PDB entry 2YZD | X-ray diffraction, 2.24 A resolution | chains A and B of the 4 polymer chains in the assembly

== Chain A (and B) ==
Molecule: Uricase
From: Arthrobacter globiformis
Notes: EC 1.7.3.3; chain B of this document is another copy of the same molecule, construct and numbering; everything in this record applies to it too
Chain sequence (302 residues; numbered 1 to 302; the number before each row is that of its first residue):
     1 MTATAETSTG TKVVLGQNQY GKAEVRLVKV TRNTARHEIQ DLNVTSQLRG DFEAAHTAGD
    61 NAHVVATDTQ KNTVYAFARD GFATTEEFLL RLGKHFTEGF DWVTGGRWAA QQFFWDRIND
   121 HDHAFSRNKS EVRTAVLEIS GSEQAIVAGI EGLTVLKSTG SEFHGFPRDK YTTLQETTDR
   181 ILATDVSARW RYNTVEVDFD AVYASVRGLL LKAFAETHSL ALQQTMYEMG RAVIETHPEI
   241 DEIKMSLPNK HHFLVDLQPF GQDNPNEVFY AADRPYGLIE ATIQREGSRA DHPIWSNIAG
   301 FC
Unresolved in the structure: 1-10, 298-302
Residues lining bound ligands:
  - 8-azaxanthine (AZA), molecule 1: Tyr20, Val64, Ala66, Thr67, Asp68
  - 8-azaxanthine (AZA), molecule 2: Phe163, Leu174, Arg180, Ala221, Leu222, Gln223, Asn249

== How chain A and chain B interact ==
Pairs across the interface (110; chain A residue first):
  Arg26(A) - Phe269(B)
  Arg26(A) - Tyr270(B)
  Arg26(A) - Ala271(B)  hydrogen bond (backbone-backbone)
  Leu27(A) - Val268(B)  hydrophobic
  Leu27(A) - Phe269(B)
  Val28(A) - His252(B)
  Val28(A) - Glu267(B)
  Val28(A) - Val268(B)
  Val28(A) - Phe269(B)  hydrogen bond (backbone-backbone)
  Lys29(A) - Glu267(B)  salt bridge
  Val30(A) - Ser158(B)
  Val30(A) - Glu267(B)  hydrogen bond (backbone-backbone)
  Val30(A) - Phe269(B)  hydrophobic
  Arg32(A) - Ser158(B)  hydrogen bond (side chain-backbone)
  Arg32(A) - Thr159(B)
  Arg32(A) - Asp179(B)  salt bridge
  Arg32(A) - Asn266(B)
  His37(A) - Ser158(B)  hydrogen bond
  His37(A) - Thr159(B)
  Asn72(A) - Phe260(B)
  Tyr75(A) - Val255(B)  hydrophobic
  Tyr75(A) - Val268(B)  hydrophobic
  Tyr75(A) - Phe269(B)
  Tyr75(A) - Tyr270(B)
  Ala76(A) - Phe260(B)  hydrophobic
  Ala76(A) - Gln262(B)
  Ala78(A) - Val268(B)
  Arg79(A) - Leu257(B)
  Arg79(A) - Gln262(B)
  Arg79(A) - Asp263(B)  salt bridge
  Arg79(A) - Pro265(B)
  Arg79(A) - Glu267(B)  salt bridge
  Arg79(A) - Val268(B)
  Trp115(A) - Thr154(B)
  Trp115(A) - Val155(B)
  Trp115(A) - Leu156(B)  hydrophobic
  Ile118(A) - Leu211(B)  hydrophobic
  His121(A) - Ala215(B)  hydrogen bond (side chain-backbone)
  His123(A) - Leu156(B)
  His123(A) - Lys157(B)
  His123(A) - Ser158(B)  hydrogen bond (backbone-backbone)
  His123(A) - Thr159(B)
  Ala124(A) - Leu156(B)
  Ala124(A) - Ala215(B)  hydrophobic
  Phe125(A) - Val155(B)
  Phe125(A) - Leu156(B)  hydrogen bond (backbone-backbone)
  Ser126(A) - Thr154(B)
  Ser126(A) - Val155(B)
  Arg127(A) - Ser130(B)  hydrogen bond (backbone-side chain)
  Arg127(A) - Thr154(B)  hydrogen bond (backbone-backbone)
  Asn128(A) - Ser130(B)
  Lys129(A) - Lys129(B)
  Lys129(A) - Ser130(B)  hydrogen bond (backbone-side chain)
  Lys129(A) - Gly152(B)  hydrogen bond (side chain-backbone)
  Lys129(A) - Thr154(B)  hydrogen bond
  Ser130(A) - Arg127(B)  hydrogen bond (side chain-backbone)
  Ser130(A) - Asn128(B)
  Ser130(A) - Lys129(B)  hydrogen bond (side chain-backbone)
  Gly152(A) - Lys129(B)  hydrogen bond (backbone-side chain)
  Thr154(A) - Trp115(B)
  Thr154(A) - Ser126(B)
  Thr154(A) - Arg127(B)  hydrogen bond (backbone-backbone)
  Thr154(A) - Lys129(B)  hydrogen bond
  Val155(A) - Trp115(B)
  Val155(A) - Phe125(B)
  Leu156(A) - Trp115(B)  hydrophobic
  Leu156(A) - His123(B)
  Leu156(A) - Ala124(B)
  Leu156(A) - Phe125(B)  hydrogen bond (backbone-backbone)
  Lys157(A) - His123(B)
  Ser158(A) - Val30(B)
  Ser158(A) - Arg32(B)  hydrogen bond (backbone-side chain)
  Ser158(A) - His37(B)  hydrogen bond
  Ser158(A) - His123(B)  hydrogen bond (backbone-backbone)
  Ser158(A) - Phe125(B)
  Thr159(A) - Arg32(B)  hydrogen bond
  Thr159(A) - His37(B)
  Thr159(A) - His123(B)  hydrogen bond (backbone-side chain)
  Asp179(A) - Arg32(B)  salt bridge
  Leu211(A) - Ile118(B)
  Ala215(A) - His121(B)
  Ala215(A) - Ala124(B)  hydrophobic
  His252(A) - Val28(B)
  Val255(A) - Tyr75(B)  hydrophobic
  Leu257(A) - Arg79(B)
  Phe260(A) - Asn72(B)
  Gln262(A) - Ala76(B)
  Gln262(A) - Arg79(B)
  Asp263(A) - Arg79(B)  salt bridge
  Pro265(A) - Arg32(B)
  Pro265(A) - Arg79(B)
  Asn266(A) - Val30(B)
  Asn266(A) - Arg32(B)
  Glu267(A) - Val28(B)
  Glu267(A) - Lys29(B)  salt bridge
  Glu267(A) - Val30(B)  hydrogen bond (backbone-backbone)
  Glu267(A) - Arg79(B)  salt bridge
  Val268(A) - Leu27(B)  hydrophobic
  Val268(A) - Val28(B)
  Val268(A) - Tyr75(B)
  Val268(A) - Ala78(B)
  Val268(A) - Arg79(B)
  Phe269(A) - Arg26(B)
  Phe269(A) - Leu27(B)
  Phe269(A) - Val28(B)  hydrogen bond (backbone-backbone)
  Phe269(A) - Val30(B)  hydrophobic
  Phe269(A) - Tyr75(B)
  Tyr270(A) - Arg26(B)
  Tyr270(A) - Tyr75(B)
  Ala271(A) - Arg26(B)  hydrogen bond (backbone-backbone)
Interface residues without a listed pair, chain A (52 interface residues in all): Ile39, Leu153, Gly160, Ile181, Phe214, Asn264
Interface residues without a listed pair, chain B (52 interface residues in all): Ile39, Leu153, Gly160, Ile181, Phe214, Asn264

== In short ==
The chain A/chain B interface involves 52 residues from each chain; the contacts include 27 hydrogen bonds and
8 salt bridges. Among the polar pairs are Lys29(A)-Glu267(B), Arg32(A)-Asp179(B) and Arg79(A)-Asp263(B). Bound
to chain A: 8-azaxanthine.
Both chains are Uricase (Arthrobacter globiformis). Entry 2YZD (Crystal structure of uricase from Arthrobacter
globiformis in complex with 8-azaxanthin (inhibitor)) was determined by X-ray diffraction (same publication as
2YZB, 2YZC and 2YZE).
